PDB entry 7C79 | electron microscopy, 2.50 A resolution | chains A and I of the 12 polymer chains in the assembly

# Chain A
Molecule: Ribonuclease MRP RNA subunit NME1
Organism: Saccharomyces cerevisiae S288C
Sequence (340 nucleotides; each row starts with the number of its first residue):
     1 AAUCCAUGAC CAAAGAAUCG UCACAAAUCG AAGCUUACAA AAUGGAGUAA AAUUUUGUUU
    61 ACUCAGUAAU AUGCUUUGGG UUGAAAGUCU CCCACCAAUU CGUAUGCGGA AAACGUAAUG
   121 AGAUUUAAAA AUUUUAAAUU GUUUAAAUCA ACUCAUUAAG GAGGAUGCCC UUGGGUAUUC
   181 UGCUUCUUGA CCUGGUACCU CUAUUGCAGG GUACUGGUGU UUUCUUCGGU ACUGGAUUCC
   241 GUUUGUAUGG AAUCUAAACC AUAGUUAUGA CGAUUGCUCU UUCCCGUGCU GGAUCGAGUA
   301 ACCCAAUGGA GCUUACUAUU CUUGGUCCAU GGAUUCACCC
Not modelled in the structure: 133-136, 336-340
Metal / ion sites: Mg2+: A86, A306

# Chain I
Name: Ribonuclease P/MRP protein subunit RPP1
Organism: Saccharomyces cerevisiae (strain ATCC 204508 / S288c)
Notes: EC 3.1.26.5
Reference sequence: P38786 (RPP1_YEAST); numbering as in UniProt (aligned over 1-293)
Sequence (293 residues; each row starts with the number of its first residue):
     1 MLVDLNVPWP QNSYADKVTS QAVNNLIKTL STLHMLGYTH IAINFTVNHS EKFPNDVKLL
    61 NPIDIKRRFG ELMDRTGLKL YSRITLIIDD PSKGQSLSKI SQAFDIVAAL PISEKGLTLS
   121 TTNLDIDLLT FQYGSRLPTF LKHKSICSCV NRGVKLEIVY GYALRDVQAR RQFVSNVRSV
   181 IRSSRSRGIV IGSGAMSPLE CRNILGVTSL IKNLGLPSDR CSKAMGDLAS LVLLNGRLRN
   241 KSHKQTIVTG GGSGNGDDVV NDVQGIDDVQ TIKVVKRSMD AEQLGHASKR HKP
Not modelled in the structure: 243-293

# How chain A and chain I interact
Contacting residue pairs (4; chain A residue first):
  A23(A) - Met1(I)  hydrogen bond to the sugar
  A23(A) - Ile204(I)  base contact
  A270(A) - Ser218(I)  hydrogen bond to the sugar
  C271(A) - Pro217(I)  sugar contact
Interface residues without a listed pair, chain A (6 interface residues in all): G20, U21, C22
Interface residues without a listed pair, chain I (9 interface residues in all): Leu2, Asn203, Leu205, Asp219, Ser222

# Overview
6 residues of chain A and 9 residues of chain I are in contact, with 2 hydrogen bonds. Polar pairs include
A23(A)-Met1(I) and A270(A)-Ser218(I). A86(A) and A306(A) form the Mg2+ site.
Here chain A is Ribonuclease MRP RNA subunit NME1 (Saccharomyces cerevisiae S288C) and chain I is Ribonuclease
P/MRP protein subunit RPP1 (Saccharomyces cerevisiae (strain ATCC 204508 / S288c)). Entry 7C79 (Cryo-EM
structure of yeast Ribonuclease MRP) was determined by electron microscopy, deposited together with 7C7A.
